Entry 6MDN (electron microscopy, 4.40 A resolution (low resolution: residue-level contacts below are approximate; hydrogen-bond / salt-bridge calls are withheld)); this record covers chains E and H of the 11 polymer chains in the assembly.

[Chain E]
Molecule: Vesicle-fusing ATPase
Organism: Cricetulus griseus
Notes: EC 3.6.4.6
Reference sequence: P18708 (NSF_CRIGR); residue numbers follow UniProt; this construct covers 1-723
Chain sequence (768 residues; each row starts with the number of its first residue; numbers below 1 keep their minus sign (Met-23 is residue -23)):
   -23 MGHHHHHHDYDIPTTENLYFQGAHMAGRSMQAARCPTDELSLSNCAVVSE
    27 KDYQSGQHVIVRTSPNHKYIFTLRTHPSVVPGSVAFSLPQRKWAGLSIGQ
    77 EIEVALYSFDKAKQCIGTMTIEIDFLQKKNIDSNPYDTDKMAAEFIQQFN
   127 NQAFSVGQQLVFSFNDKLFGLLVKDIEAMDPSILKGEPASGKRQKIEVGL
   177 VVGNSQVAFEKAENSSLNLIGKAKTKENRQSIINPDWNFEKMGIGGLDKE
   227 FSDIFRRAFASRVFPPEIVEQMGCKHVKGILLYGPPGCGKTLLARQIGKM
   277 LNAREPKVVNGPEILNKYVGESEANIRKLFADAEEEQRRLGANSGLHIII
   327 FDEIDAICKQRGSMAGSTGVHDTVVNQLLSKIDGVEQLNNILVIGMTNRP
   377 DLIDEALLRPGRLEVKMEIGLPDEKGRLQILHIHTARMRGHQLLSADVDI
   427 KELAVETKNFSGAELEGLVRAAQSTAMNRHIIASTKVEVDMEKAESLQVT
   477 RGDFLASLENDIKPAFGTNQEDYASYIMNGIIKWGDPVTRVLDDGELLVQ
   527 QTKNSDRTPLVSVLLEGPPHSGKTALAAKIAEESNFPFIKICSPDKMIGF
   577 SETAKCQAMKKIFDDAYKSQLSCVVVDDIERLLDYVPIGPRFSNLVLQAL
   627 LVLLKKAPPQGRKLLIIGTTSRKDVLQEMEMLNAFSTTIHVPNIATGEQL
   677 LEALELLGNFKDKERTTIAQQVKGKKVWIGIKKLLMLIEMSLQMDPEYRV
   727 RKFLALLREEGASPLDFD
Not modelled in the structure: -23 to 0, 156-168, 202-214, 241-249, 459-464, 739-744
Differences from the reference sequence: initiating methionine (-23); expression tag (-22 to 0, 724-744); conflict Ile458 (Lys in P18708)
Ligand contacts:
  - ADP (adenosine-5'-diphosphate): Ile220, Gly221, Gly222, Pro262, Gly263, Cys264, Gly265, Lys266, Thr267, Leu268, Asn374, Ile406, His410, Gly438, Ala439, Glu442
  - ATP (adenosine-5'-triphosphate): Tyr502, Met504, Asn505, Gly506, Ile507, Ile508, Trp510, Val514, Pro544, Pro545, His546, Ser547, Gly548, Lys549, Thr550, Ala551, Asp604, Ser647, Ile707, Lys708
Swiss-Prot annotation at these positions:
  - binding site (ATP): Asn505 to Trp510, Pro545 to Leu552
  - binding site (Mg(2+)): Thr550
  - modified residue: Lys105 (N6-acetyllysine), Ser207 (Phosphoserine), Tyr259 (Phosphotyrosine), Ser569 (Phosphoserine)
What the authors report for this chain:
  - mutagenesis - Y294A, Y294L: decreased catalytic activity on SNARE complex
  - mutagenesis - Y294A (31 +/- 5 ATP min-1), Y294L (26 +/- 2 ATP min-1): unchanged catalytic activity on ATP

[Chain H]
Molecule: Synaptosomal-associated protein 25
Organism: Rattus norvegicus
Reference sequence: P60881 (SNP25_RAT), isoform P60881-2; residues 1-204 here = UniProt positions 1-204
Chain sequence (207 residues; numbered -2 to 204; the number before each row is that of its first residue; numbers below 1 keep their minus sign (Met-2 is residue -2)):
    -2 MASMAEDADMRNELEEMQRRADQLADESLESTRRMLQLVEESKDAGIRTL
    48 VMLDEQGEQLDRVEEGMNHINQDMKEAEKNLKDLGKCCGLFICPCNKLKS
    98 SDAYKKAWGNNQDGVVASQPARVVDEREQMAISGGFIRRVTNDARENEMD
   148 ENLEQVSGIIGNLRHMALDMGNEIDTQNRQIDRIMEKADSNKTRIDEANQ
   198 RATKMLG
Not modelled in the structure: -2 to 0, 84-140
Differences from the reference sequence: initiating methionine (-2); expression tag (-1 to 0)
Swiss-Prot annotation at these positions:
  - region: Gly111 to Val120 (Interaction with ZDHHC13 and ZDHHC17)
  - site ((Microbial infection) Cleavage): Arg180, Ile181, Gln197, Arg198
  - modified residue: Thr138 (Phosphothreonine), Ser154 (Phosphoserine), Ser187 (Phosphoserine)
  - lipidation (S-palmitoyl cysteine): Cys85, Cys90, Cys92
  - mutagenesis: Val113 (V113A: Inhibits interaction with ZDHHC13 and ZDHHC17), Gln116 (Q116A: Inhibits interaction with ZDHHC13 and ZDHHC17), Pro117 (P117A: Inhibits interaction with ZDHHC13 and ZDHHC17)

[Interface between chain E and chain H]
Pairs across the interface (13):
  Lys293(E) with Glu12(H); Glu13(H)
  Tyr294(E) with Glu13(H); Met14(H); Gln15(H); Arg16(H)
  Val295(E) with Glu12(H); Glu13(H); Gln15(H)
  Glu297(E) with Gln15(H)
  Ser343(E) with Asn9(H)
  Thr344(E) with Asn9(H)
  Gly345(E) with Asn9(H)
Interface residues without a listed pair, chain H (7 interface residues in all): Ala18

[Overview]
The chain E/chain H interface involves 7 residues from each chain. Bound to chain E: ATP and ADP. From the
paper: Y294A and Y294L of chain E reduce catalytic activity on SNARE complex; Y294A and Y294L of chain E leave
catalytic activity on ATP unchanged.
Here chain E is Vesicle-fusing ATPase (Cricetulus griseus) and chain H is Synaptosomal-associated protein 25
(Rattus norvegicus). Entry 6MDN (The 20S supercomplex engaging the SNAP-25 N-terminus (class 2)) was
determined by electron microscopy together with 6MDM, 6MDO and 6MDP from the same study.
